Entry 9J38 (electron microscopy, 2.40 A resolution); this record covers chains A and C of the 8 polymer chains in the assembly.

== Chain A (and C) ==
Protein: Potassium voltage-gated channel subfamily KQT member 5
Source organism: Homo sapiens
Notes: chain C of this document is another copy of the same molecule, construct and numbering; everything in this record applies to it too
UniProt: Q9NR82 (KCNQ5_HUMAN); residues 90-698 here = UniProt positions 90-698
Sequence (610 residues; each row starts with the number of its first residue):
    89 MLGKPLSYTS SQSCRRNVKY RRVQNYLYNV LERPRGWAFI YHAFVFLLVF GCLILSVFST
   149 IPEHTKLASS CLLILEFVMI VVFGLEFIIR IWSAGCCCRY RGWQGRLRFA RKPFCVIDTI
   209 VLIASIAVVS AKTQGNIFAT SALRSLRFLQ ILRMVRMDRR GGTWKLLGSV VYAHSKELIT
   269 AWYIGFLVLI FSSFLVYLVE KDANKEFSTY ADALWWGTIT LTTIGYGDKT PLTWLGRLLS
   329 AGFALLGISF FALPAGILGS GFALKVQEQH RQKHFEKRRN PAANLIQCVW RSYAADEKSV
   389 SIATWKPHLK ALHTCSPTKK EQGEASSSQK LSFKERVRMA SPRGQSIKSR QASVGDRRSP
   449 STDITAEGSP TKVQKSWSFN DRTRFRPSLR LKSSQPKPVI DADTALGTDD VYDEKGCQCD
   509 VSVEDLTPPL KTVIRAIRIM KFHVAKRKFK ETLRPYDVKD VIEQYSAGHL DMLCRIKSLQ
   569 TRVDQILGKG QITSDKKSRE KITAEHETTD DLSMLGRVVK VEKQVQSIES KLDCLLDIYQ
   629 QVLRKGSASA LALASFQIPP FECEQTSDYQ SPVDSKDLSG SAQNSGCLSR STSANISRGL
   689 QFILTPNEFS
Disordered / not traced: 89-102, 385-514, 577-698
Sequence notes: initiating methionine (89)
Swiss-Prot annotation at these positions:
  - region (Interaction with CALM): A370 to W378, V521 to M528
  - binding site (a 1,2-diacyl-sn-glycero-3-phospho-(1D-myo-inositol-4,5-bisphosphate)): R248, K264, K361
  - modified residue: S447 (Phosphoserine)
  - natural variant: V145 (V145G: In MRD46), W191 (W191G: In a colorectal cancer sample), R244 (R244C: In a colorectal cancer sample), L341 (L341I: In MRD46), P369 (P369R: In MRD46), S429 (S429I: In MRD46)

== Chain A / chain C interface ==
Pairs across the interface (5; chain A residue first):
  I149(A) with W322(C)
  E151(A) with W322(C)
  W322(A) with I149(C); E151(C)
  S348(A) with S348(C)
Also at the interface, not in a pair above, chain A (10 interface residues in all): I142, F146, H152, T311, G313, L326
Also at the interface, not in a pair above, chain C (10 interface residues in all): I142, F146, H152, T311, G313, L326

== In short ==
The chain A/chain C interface involves 10 residues from each chain. UniProt lists 3 residues binding
1,2-diacyl-sn-glycero-3-phospho-(1D-myo-inositol-4,5-bisphosphate) on chain A.
Both chains are Potassium voltage-gated channel subfamily KQT member 5 (Homo sapiens). Entry 9J38 (human
KCNQ5-CaM in apo state) was determined by electron microscopy (same publication as 9LIZ, 9LJ1 and 9LJ5).
